PDB entry 2Z3O | X-ray diffraction, 2.40 A resolution | chains A and B

== Chain A (and B) ==
Protein: Leucyl/phenylalanyl-tRNA-protein transferase
Source organism: Escherichia coli
Notes: EC 2.3.2.6; chain B of this document is another copy of the same molecule, construct and numbering; everything in this record applies to it too
Reference sequence: P0A8P1 (LFTR_ECOLI); residue numbers follow UniProt; this construct covers 2-234
Sequence (233 residues; row label = number of the first residue in the row):
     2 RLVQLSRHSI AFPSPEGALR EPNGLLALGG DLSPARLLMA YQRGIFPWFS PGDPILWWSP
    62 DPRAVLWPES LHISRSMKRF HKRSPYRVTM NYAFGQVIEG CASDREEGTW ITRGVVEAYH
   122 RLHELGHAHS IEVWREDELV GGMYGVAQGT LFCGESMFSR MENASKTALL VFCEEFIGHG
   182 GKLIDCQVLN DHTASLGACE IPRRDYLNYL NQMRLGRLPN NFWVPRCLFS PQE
Not modelled in the structure: 234 (chain B: 233-234)
Small-molecule neighbours:
  - phenylalanine (PHE): Met144, Gly155, Glu156, Ser157, Met158, Leu170, Ile185, Asp186, Cys187, Gln188, Asn191, Thr194
  - d(-)-tartaric acid (TAR): Ser160, Met162, Glu163, Asn164, Ala165, Ser166, Lys167, His193

== How chain A and chain B interact ==
Residue-residue contacts (25):
  Arg88(A) - Ile11(B)
  Thr90(A) - Met40(B)
  Asn92(A) - His128(B)  hydrogen bond (backbone-side chain)
  Tyr93(A) - Leu39(B)  hydrophobic
  Tyr93(A) - Met40(B)
  Tyr93(A) - Gln43(B)  hydrogen bond
  Tyr93(A) - Leu126(B)
  Tyr93(A) - His128(B)
  Ala94(A) - Leu126(B)  hydrophobic
  Gln97(A) - Leu126(B)
  Glu125(A) - Asn221(B)
  Leu126(A) - Asn221(B)
  Trp135(A) - Ala36(B)  hydrophobic
  Glu137(A) - Arg8(B)
  Glu137(A) - His9(B)
  Glu137(A) - Ile11(B)
  Asp138(A) - Arg8(B)  salt bridge
  Asp138(A) - Ile11(B)
  Asp138(A) - Asp32(B)
  Asn221(A) - Arg218(B)  hydrogen bond
  Asn222(A) - Leu216(B)  hydrogen bond (side chain-backbone)
  Val225(A) - Leu216(B)
  Val225(A) - Gly217(B)
  Val225(A) - Arg218(B)
  Cys228(A) - Gln43(B)
Also at the interface, not in a pair above, chain A (21 interface residues in all): Gly96, His121, Gly127, Glu139, Pro226, Arg227
Also at the interface, not in a pair above, chain B (22 interface residues in all): Ala12, Ser34, Pro35, Arg37, Glu125, Arg215, Val225, Pro226

== Summary ==
21 residues of chain A face 22 of chain B across their interface; the contacts include 4 hydrogen bonds and 1
salt bridge. Among the polar pairs are Asp138(A)-Arg8(B), Asn92(A)-His128(B) and Tyr93(A)-Gln43(B). Ligands of
chain A: phenylalanine and d(-)-tartaric acid.
Both chains are Leucyl/phenylalanyl-tRNA-protein transferase (Escherichia coli). Entry 2Z3O (complex structure
of LF-transferase and phenylalanine) was determined by X-ray diffraction together with 2Z3K, 2Z3L, 2Z3M, 2Z3N
and 2Z3P from the same study.
